Entry 4G61 (X-ray diffraction, 2.30 A resolution); this record covers chains A and B.

[Chain A (and B)]
Name: Inositol monophosphatase family protein
Source organism: Staphylococcus aureus
Notes: EC 3.1.3.25; chain B of this document is another copy of the same molecule, construct and numbering; everything in this record applies to it too
UniProtKB: Q6G709 (Q6G709_STAAS); residue numbers follow UniProt; this construct covers 1-265
Chain sequence (271 residues; numbered -5 to 265; the number before each row is that of its first residue; numbers below 1 keep their minus sign (His-5 is residue -5)):
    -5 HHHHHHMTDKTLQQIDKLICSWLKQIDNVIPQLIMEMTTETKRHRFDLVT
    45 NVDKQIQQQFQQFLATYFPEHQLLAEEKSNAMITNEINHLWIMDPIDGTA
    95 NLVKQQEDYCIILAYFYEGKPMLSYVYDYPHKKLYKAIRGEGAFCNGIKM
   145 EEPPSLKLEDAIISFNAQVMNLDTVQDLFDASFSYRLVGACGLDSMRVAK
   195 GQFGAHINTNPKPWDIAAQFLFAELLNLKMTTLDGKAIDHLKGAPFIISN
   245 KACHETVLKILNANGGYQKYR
Disordered / not traced: -5 to 1 (chain B: -5 to 3, 79)
Differences from the reference sequence: expression tag (-5 to 0)
Bound ions: Mg2+ site 1: Glu70, Asp88, Ile90 (together with phosphate ion); Mg2+ site 2: Glu70 (together with phosphate ion); Mg2+ site 3: Asp88, Asp91, Asp209 (together with phosphate ion)
Small-molecule neighbours: 1-hydroxysulfanyl-4-mercapto-butane-2,3-diol (DTO): Glu101, Asp102, His125, Lys127, Val182, Arg191

[How chain A and chain B interact]
Pairs across the interface (62):
  Phe40(A) with Glu153(B); Phe177(B), hydrophobic
  Ala94(A) with Phe177(B), hydrophobic
  Asn95(A) with Ile156(B); Arg180(B), hydrogen bond
  Lys98(A) with Asp154(B), hydrogen bond (side chain-backbone); Ile156(B); Phe177(B); Gly195(B); Gln196(B)
  Gln99(A) with Ile156(B); Arg180(B); Arg191(B), hydrogen bond; Gln196(B), hydrogen bond (backbone-side chain); Phe197(B)
  Glu101(A) with Arg191(B), salt bridge; Gln196(B), hydrogen bond
  Asp102(A) with Arg191(B), salt bridge
  His125(A) with His125(B)
  Lys127(A) with Glu101(B), salt bridge
  Glu153(A) with Arg39(B), hydrogen bond (backbone-side chain)
  Asp154(A) with Arg39(B), salt bridge; Lys98(B), hydrogen bond (backbone-side chain)
  Ile156(A) with Asn95(B); Lys98(B); Gln99(B)
  Ala161(A) with Phe173(B)
  Gln162(A) with Phe173(B); Ser178(B), hydrogen bond; Tyr179(B), hydrogen bond (side chain-backbone)
  Leu166(A) with Leu166(B); Gln170(B)
  Gln170(A) with Leu166(B); Lys263(B)
  Phe173(A) with Ala161(B), hydrophobic; Gln162(B)
  Phe177(A) with Arg39(B); Phe40(B); Leu42(B), hydrophobic; Lys98(B)
  Ser178(A) with Gln162(B)
  Tyr179(A) with Gln162(B), hydrogen bond (backbone-side chain); Tyr179(B), hydrophobic; Leu181(B)
  Arg180(A) with Asn95(B), hydrogen bond; Gln99(B); Val182(B); Gly183(B)
  Leu181(A) with Tyr179(B); Arg180(B); Leu181(B), hydrogen bond (backbone-backbone)
  Val182(A) with Arg180(B)
  Gly183(A) with Arg180(B)
  Arg191(A) with Gln99(B), hydrogen bond; Glu101(B), salt bridge; Asp102(B), salt bridge
  Gly195(A) with Lys98(B)
  Gln196(A) with Lys98(B); Gln99(B), hydrogen bond (side chain-backbone); Glu101(B), hydrogen bond
  Phe197(A) with Gln99(B)
  Lys263(A) with Gln170(B), hydrogen bond
Interface residues without a listed pair, chain A (32 interface residues in all): Leu42, Ser176, Lys194
Interface residues without a listed pair, chain B (32 interface residues in all): Ala94, Lys127, Lys194

[In short]
The chain A/chain B interface involves 32 residues from each chain, with 16 hydrogen bonds and 6 salt bridges.
Among the polar pairs are Glu101(A)-Arg191(B), Asp102(A)-Arg191(B) and Lys127(A)-Glu101(B). Ligands of chain
A: 1-hydroxysulfanyl-4-mercapto-butane-2,3-diol. Glu70(A), Asp88(A) and Ile90(A) form the Mg2+ site 1.
Both chains are Inositol monophosphatase family protein (Staphylococcus aureus). Entry 4G61 (Crystal structure
of IMPase/NADP phosphatase complexed with Mg2+ and phosphate) was determined by X-ray diffraction together
with 4PTK, 4I3Y and 4I40 from the same study.
